PDB entry 5XON | electron microscopy, 3.83 A resolution | chains D and G of the 18 polymer chains in the assembly

# Chain D
Protein: RNA polymerase II subunit B32
From: Komagataella phaffii (strain GS115 / ATCC 20864)
Reference sequence: C4R2U9 (C4R2U9_KOMPG); residues 1-186 here = UniProt positions 1-186
Sequence (186 residues; row label = number of the first residue in the row):
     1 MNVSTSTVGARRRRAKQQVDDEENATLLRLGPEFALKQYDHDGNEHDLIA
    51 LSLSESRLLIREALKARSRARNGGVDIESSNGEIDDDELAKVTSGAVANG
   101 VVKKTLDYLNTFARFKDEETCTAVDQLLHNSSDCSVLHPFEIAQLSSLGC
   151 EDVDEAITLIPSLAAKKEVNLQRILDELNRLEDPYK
Unresolved in the structure: 1-2, 76-83, 130-136, 186

# Chain G
Protein: RNA polymerase II subunit
From: Komagataella phaffii (strain GS115 / ATCC 20864)
Reference sequence: C4R9A1 (C4R9A1_KOMPG); numbering as in UniProt (aligned over 1-171)
Sequence (171 residues; row label = number of the first residue in the row):
     1 MFFLKDLSLILTLHPSYFGPQMNQYLREKLLTDVEGTCTGQFGYIVTVLD
    51 GMNIDVGKGRIIPGSGSAEFEVKYRAVVWKPFKGEVVDAIVSNVSPIGFF
   101 ADVGPLNVFVSTRLIPDNLVYNPSNSPPAYMSNDELITKGSKVRLKVVGT
   151 RTDVNEIYAIGSIKEDFLGAI

# Interface between chain D and chain G
Pairs across the interface (63):
  Val3(D) - Leu9(G)
  Ser4(D) - Tyr74(G)  hydrogen bond
  Thr5(D) - Leu7(G)
  Thr5(D) - Ser8(G)  hydrogen bond (side chain-backbone)
  Ser6(D) - Lys5(G)
  Ser6(D) - Asp6(G)
  Ser6(D) - Leu7(G)
  Ser6(D) - Ser8(G)
  Ser6(D) - Phe42(G)
  Thr7(D) - Lys5(G)  hydrogen bond
  Thr7(D) - Asp6(G)  hydrogen bond (backbone-backbone)
  Val8(D) - Lys5(G)
  Glu22(D) - Lys83(G)
  Glu23(D) - Lys80(G)  salt bridge
  Glu23(D) - Pro81(G)
  Glu23(D) - Phe82(G)  hydrogen bond (side chain-backbone)
  Glu23(D) - Lys83(G)  hydrogen bond (backbone-backbone)
  Asn24(D) - Lys83(G)  hydrogen bond (backbone-backbone)
  Asn24(D) - Gly84(G)
  Ala25(D) - Lys83(G)  hydrogen bond (backbone-backbone)
  Ala25(D) - Gly84(G)  hydrogen bond (backbone-backbone)
  Ala25(D) - Glu85(G)
  Thr26(D) - Gly84(G)  hydrogen bond (backbone-backbone)
  Thr26(D) - Lys146(G)
  Leu30(D) - Phe3(G)  hydrophobic
  Leu30(D) - Phe82(G)
  Gly31(D) - Phe82(G)
  Glu33(D) - Gln41(G)  hydrogen bond
  Glu33(D) - Phe42(G)
  Glu33(D) - Lys80(G)
  Phe34(D) - Phe3(G)  hydrophobic
  Phe34(D) - Val78(G)  hydrophobic
  Phe34(D) - Lys80(G)
  Phe34(D) - Phe82(G)  hydrophobic
  Gln38(D) - Lys5(G)
  Tyr39(D) - Asp6(G)
  Asp40(D) - Asp6(G)
  Asp40(D) - Arg75(G)
  His41(D) - Asp6(G)  salt bridge
  His41(D) - Leu7(G)
  His41(D) - Lys73(G)
  His41(D) - Tyr74(G)  hydrogen bond (side chain-backbone)
  His41(D) - Arg75(G)  hydrogen bond (side chain-backbone)
  Leu48(D) - Phe3(G)  hydrophobic
  Ile49(D) - Phe3(G)
  Ile49(D) - Leu4(G)  hydrogen bond (backbone-backbone)
  Ala50(D) - Met1(G)  hydrophobic
  Ala50(D) - Phe2(G)
  Leu51(D) - Phe2(G)
  Leu51(D) - Val77(G)  hydrophobic
  Arg67(D) - Val48(G)  hydrogen bond (side chain-backbone)
  Val101(D) - Pro105(G)  hydrophobic
  Tyr108(D) - Asp88(G)
  Tyr108(D) - Ala89(G)
  Tyr108(D) - Ile90(G)  hydrophobic
  Phe112(D) - Lys142(G)
  Phe140(D) - Met1(G)  hydrophobic
  Gln144(D) - Met1(G)
  Leu148(D) - Asp88(G)
  Asp154(D) - Phe167(G)
  Thr158(D) - Phe167(G)
  Leu159(D) - Arg144(G)
  Leu159(D) - Phe167(G)  hydrophobic
Also at the interface, not in a pair above, chain D (41 interface residues in all): Arg29, Arg71, Ser94, Val97, Val102, Thr105, Thr111, Glu155
Also at the interface, not in a pair above, chain G (42 interface residues in all): Val34, Glu35, Gly36, Thr39, Ile45, Val46, Thr47, Met52, Val86, Gly104, Asp166

# In short
Chain D and chain G form an interface of 41 and 42 residues respectively, with 15 hydrogen bonds and 2 salt
bridges. Polar contacts include Glu23(D)-Lys80(G), His41(D)-Asp6(G) and Ser4(D)-Tyr74(G).
Here chain D is RNA polymerase II subunit B32 and chain G is RNA polymerase II subunit, both from Komagataella
phaffii (strain GS115 / ATCC 20864). Entry 5XON (RNA Polymerase II elongation complex bound with Spt4/5 and
TFIIS) was determined by electron microscopy together with 5XOG from the same study.
